8AN9 - chains B and C of the 7 polymer chains in the assembly; structure by X-ray diffraction, 1.27 A resolution.

[Chain B (and C)]
Molecule: Fucose-binding lectin PA-IIL
From: Pseudomonas aeruginosa PAO1
Notes: chain C of this document is another copy of the same molecule, construct and numbering; everything in this record applies to it too
UniProtKB: Q9HYN5 (Q9HYN5_PSEAE); residues 1-114 here correspond to UniProt positions 2-115 (UniProt number = residue number + 1)
Amino-acid sequence (114 residues; row label = number of the first residue in the row):
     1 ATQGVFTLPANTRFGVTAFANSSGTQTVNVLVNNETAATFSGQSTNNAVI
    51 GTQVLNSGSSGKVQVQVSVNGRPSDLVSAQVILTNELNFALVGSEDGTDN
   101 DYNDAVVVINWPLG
Bound ions: Ca2+ site 1: Asn-21, Asp-101, Asn-103, Asp-104 (together with ZDC) (shared with 1 residue of chain A); Ca2+ site 2: Glu-95, Asp-99, Asp-101, Asp-104 (together with ZDC); Ca2+ site 3: Gly-114 (together with ZDC) (shared with 4 residues of chain A)
Small-molecule neighbours: ZDC (3,7-anhydro-2,8-dideoxy-L-glycero-D-gluco-octonic acid): Asn-21, Ser-22, Ser-23, Thr-45, Glu-95, Asp-96, Gly-97, Asp-99, Asp-101, Asn-103, Asp-104

[Interface between chain B and chain C]
Pairs across the interface (18):
  Ala-1(B) with Thr-84(C)
  Thr-2(B) with Thr-84(C), hydrogen bond (backbone-side chain)
  Gln-3(B) with Thr-84(C)
  Val-5(B) with Asn-85(C)
  Phe-6(B) with Asn-85(C)
  Thr-7(B) with Asn-85(C), hydrogen bond
  Ala-79(B) with Ile-82(C)
  Gln-80(B) with Gln-80(C); Val-81(C); Ile-82(C), hydrogen bond (backbone-backbone)
  Val-81(B) with Gln-80(C)
  Ile-82(B) with Ala-79(C); Gln-80(C), hydrogen bond (backbone-backbone)
  Thr-84(B) with Ala-1(C); Thr-2(C), hydrogen bond (side chain-backbone)
  Asn-85(B) with Val-5(C); Phe-6(C); Thr-7(C), hydrogen bond
Interface residues without a listed pair, chain B (13 interface residues in all): Leu-83
Interface residues without a listed pair, chain C (13 interface residues in all): Gln-3, Leu-83

[Summary]
Chain B and chain C each contribute 13 residues to their interface; the contacts include 6 hydrogen bonds.
Polar contacts include Thr-2(B)/Thr-84(C), Thr-7(B)/Asn-85(C) and Gln-80(B)/Ile-82(C). Ligands of chain B:
compound ZDC. Asn-21(B), Asp-101(B), Asn-103(B) and Asp-104(B) coordinate Ca2+ site 1.
Both chains are Fucose-binding lectin PA-IIL (Pseudomonas aeruginosa PAO1). Entry 8AN9 (Fucosylated
mixed-chirality linear peptide FHP5 bound to the fucose binding lectin LecB PA-IIL from Pseudomonas aeruginosa
...) was determined by X-ray diffraction together with 8ANO, 8ANR and 8AOO from the same study.
